PDB entry 9K0Z | electron microscopy, 4.70 A resolution (low resolution: residue-level contacts below are approximate; hydrogen-bond / salt-bridge calls are withheld) | chains s and h of the 58 polymer chains in the assembly

# Chain s
Molecule: Large ribosomal subunit protein uL15
Source organism: Mycolicibacterium smegmatis MC2 155
UniProtKB: I7G436 (I7G436_MYCS2); residue numbers follow UniProt; this construct covers 3-147
Amino-acid sequence (145 residues; each row starts with the number of its first residue):
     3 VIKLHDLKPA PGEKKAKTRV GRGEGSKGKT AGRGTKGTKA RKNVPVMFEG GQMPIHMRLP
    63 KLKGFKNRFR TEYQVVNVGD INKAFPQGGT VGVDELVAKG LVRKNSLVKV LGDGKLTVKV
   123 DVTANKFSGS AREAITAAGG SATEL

# Chain h
Molecule: 23S ribosomal RNA
Source organism: Mycolicibacterium smegmatis MC2 155
Sequence (3127 nucleotides; row label = number of the first residue in the row; numbers below 1 keep their minus sign (U-2 is residue -2)):
    -2 UUGUAAGUGU UUAAGGGCGC AUGGUGGAUG CCUUGGCACU GGGAGCCGAU GAAGGACGUA
    58 GGAGGCUGCG AUAAGCCUCG GGGAGCUGUC AACCGAGCGU UGAUCCGAGG AUGUCCGAAU
   118 GGGGAAACCC GGCACGAGUG AUGUCGUGUC ACCAGGCGCU GAAUAUAUAG GCGUCUGGGG
   178 GGAACGCGGG GAAGUGAAAC AUCUCAGUAC CCGUAGGAAG AGAAAACAAA AUGUGAUUCC
   238 GUGAGUAGUG GCGAGCGAAA GCGGAGGAUG GCUAAACCGU AUGCAUGUGA UACCGGGUAG
   298 GGGUUGUGUG UGCGGGGUUG UGGGACCUAU CUUUCCGGCU CUACCUGGCU GGAGGGCAGU
   358 GAGAAAAUGU UGUGGUUAGC GGAAAUGGCU UGGGAUGGCC UGCCGUAGAC GGUGAGAGCC
   418 CGGUACGUGA AAACCCGACG UCUGUCUUGA UGGUGUUCCC GAGUAGCAGC GGGCCCGUGG
   478 AAUCUGCUGU GAAUCUGCCG GGACCACCCG GUAAGCCUGA AUACUUCCCA GUGACCGAUA
   538 GCGGAUUAGU ACCGUGAGGG AAUGGUGAAA AGUACCCCGG GAGGGGAGUG AAAGAGUACC
   598 UGAAACCGUG CGCUUACAAU CCGUCAGAGC CCUCGACGUG UCGUGGGGUG AUGGCGUGCC
   658 UUUUGAAGAA UGAGCCUGCG AGUCAGGGAC AUGUCGCGAG GUUAACCCGG GUGGGGUAGC
   718 CGCAGCGAAA GCGAGUCUGA AUAGGGCGUA UCCACACAAG AGUGUGUGGU GUAGUGGUGU
   778 GUUCUGGACC CGAAGCGGAG UGAUCUACCC AUGGCCAGGG UGAAGCGCGG GUAAGACCGC
   838 GUGGAGGCCC GAACCCACUU AGGUUGAAGA CUGAGGGGAU GAGCUGUGGG UAGGGGUGAA
   898 AGGCCAAUCA AACUCCGUGA UAGCUGGUUC UCCCCGAAAU GCAUUUAGGU GCAGCGUCGC
   958 AUGUUUCUUG CCGGAGGUAG AGCUACUGGA UGGCCGAUGG GCCCCACAGG GUUACUGACG
  1018 UCAGCCAAAC UCCGAAUGCC GGUAAGUCCA AGAGUGCGGC AGUGAGACGG CGGGGGAUAA
  1078 GCUCCGUGCG UCGAGAGGGA AACAGCCCAG AUCGCCGGCU AAGGCCCCUA AGCGUGUGCU
  1138 AAGUGGAAAA GGAUGUGCAG UCGCGAAGAC AACCAGGAGG UUGGCUUAGA AGCAGCCACC
  1198 CUUGAAAGAG UGCGUAAUAG CUCACUGGUC AAGUGAUUGU GCGCCGAUAA UGUAGCGGGG
  1258 CUCAAGCACA CCGCCGAAGC CGCGGCAGCC AACGUGUUGG CUGGGUAGGG GAGCGUCCUG
  1318 CAUCCGGUGA AGCCGCCGAG UGAUCGAGUG GUGGAGGGUG UGGGAGUGAG AAUGCAGGCA
  1378 UGAGUAGCGA UUAGGCAAGU GAGAACCUUG CCCGCCGAAA GACCAAGGGU UCCUGGGCCA
  1438 GGCCAGUCCG CCCAGGGUGA GUCGGGACCU AAGGCGAGGC CGACAGGCGU AGUCGAUGGA
  1498 CAACGGGUUG AUAUUCCCGU ACCCGUGUAU GUGCGUCCAU GAUGAAUCAG CGGUACUAAC
  1558 CAUCCAAAAC CACCGUGACC GCACCUUUCG GGGUGUGGCG UUGGUGGGGC UGCAUGGGAC
  1618 CUUCGUUGGU AGUAGUCAAG CGAUGGGGUG ACGCAGGAAG GUAGCCGUAC CGGUCAGUGG
  1678 UAAUACCGGG GUAAGCCUGU AGGGAGUCAG AUAGGUAAAU CCGUCUGGCA UAUAUCCUGA
  1738 GAGGUGAUGC AUAGCCGAGU GAGGCGAAUU CGGUGAUCCU AUGCUGCCGA GAAAAGCCUC
  1798 UAGCGAGGAC AUACACGGCC CGUACCCCAA ACCAACACAG GUGGUCAGGU AGAGAAUACU
  1858 AAGGCGUACG AGUGAACUAU GGUUAAGGAA CUCGGCAAAA UGCCCCCGUA ACUUCGGGAG
  1918 AAGGGGGACC CACAUGGCGU GUAAGCCUUU ACGGCCCAAG CGUGAGUGGG UGGCACAAAC
  1978 CAGUGAGAAG CGACUGUUUA CUAAAAACAC AGGUCCGUGC GAAGUCGCAA GACGAUGUAU
  2038 ACGGACUGAC GCCUGCCCGG UGCUGGAAGG UUAAGAGGAC CCGUUAACUC CCUUUGGGGG
  2098 UGAAGCGGAG AAUUUAAGCC CCAGUAAACG GCGGUGGUAA CUAUAACCAU CCUAAGGUAG
  2158 CGAAAUUCCU UGUCGGGUAA GUUCCGACCU GCACGAAUGG CGUAACGACU UCUCAACUGU
  2218 CUCAACCAUA GACUCGGCGA AAUUGCACUA CGAGUAAAGA UGCUCGUUAC GCGCGGCAGG
  2278 ACGAAAAGAC CCCGGGACCU UCACUACAAC UUGGUAUUGG UGCUCGAUAC GGUUUGUGUA
  2338 GGAUAGGUGG GAGACUGUGA AGCUCACACG CCAGUGUGGG UGGAGUCGUU GUUGAAAUAC
  2398 CACUCUGAUC GUAUUGGGCC UCUAACCUCG GACCGUAUAU CCGGUUCAGG GACAGUGCCU
  2458 GGUGGGUAGU UUAACUGGGG CGGUUGCCUC CUAAAAUGUA ACGGAGGCGC CCAAAGGUUC
  2518 CCUCAACCUG GACGGCAAUC AGGUGUUGAG UGUAAGUGCA CAAGGGAGCU UGACUGCGAG
  2578 ACGGACAUGU CGAGCAGGGA CGAAAGUCGG GACUAGUGAU CCGGCACCUC UGAGUGGAAG
  2638 GGGUGUCGCU CAACGGAUAA AAGGUACCCC GGGGAUAACA GGCUGAUCUU CCCCAAGAGU
  2698 CCAUAUCGAC GGGAUGGUUU GGCACCUCGA UGUCGGCUCG UCGCAUCCUG GGGCUGGAGC
  2758 AGGUCCCAAG GGUUGGGCUG UUCGCCCAUU AAAGCGGCAC GCGAGCUGGG UUUAGAACGU
  2818 CGUGAGACAG UUCGGUCUCU AUCCGCCGCG CGCGUCAGAA GCUUGAGGAA ACCUGUCCCU
  2878 AGUACGAGAG GACCGGGACG GACGAACCUC UGGUAUACCA GUUGUCCCAC CAGGGGCACG
  2938 GCUGGAUAGC CACGUUCGGA CAGGAUAACC GCUGAAAGCA UCUAAGCGGG AAACCUCUUC
  2998 CAAGACCAGG CUUCUCACCC UCUAGGAGGG AUAAGGCCCC CCGCAGACCA CGGGAUUGAU
  3058 AGACCAGACC UGGAAGCCUA GUAAUAGGUG CAGGGAACUG GCACUAACCG GCCGAAAACU
  3118 UACAACA
Unresolved in the structure: -2 to 1, 1562-1609, 3121-3124
Bound ions: Mg2+ site 1: A1876 (shared with 1 residue of chain j); Mg2+ site 2: U2058, G2059, U2122
Residues lining bound ligands: phenylalanine (PHE): G2285, C2287, A2675, U2730, U2809

# Chain s / chain h interface
Pairs across the interface (155; chain s residue first):
  Leu6(s) - G1317(h)
  Leu6(s) - C1318(h)
  His7(s) - G1317(h)
  His7(s) - C1318(h)
  His7(s) - A1319(h)
  His7(s) - G1357(h)
  His7(s) - U1358(h)
  Lys10(s) - U1358(h)
  Pro11(s) - G1359(h)
  Ala12(s) - U691(h)
  Pro13(s) - U691(h)
  Gly14(s) - G690(h)
  Glu15(s) - G690(h)
  Glu15(s) - U691(h)
  Glu15(s) - G774(h)
  Glu15(s) - G776(h)
  Lys16(s) - G776(h)
  Lys16(s) - G1360(h)
  Lys17(s) - G776(h)
  Lys17(s) - U777(h)
  Lys17(s) - G1308(h)
  Lys19(s) - U680(h)
  Lys19(s) - G778(h)
  Thr20(s) - G778(h)
  Arg21(s) - U1364(h)
  Arg21(s) - G1365(h)
  Val22(s) - G679(h)
  Gly23(s) - U925(h)
  Gly23(s) - U926(h)
  Arg24(s) - G679(h)
  Arg24(s) - U926(h)
  Arg24(s) - C927(h)
  Arg24(s) - G1365(h)
  Gly25(s) - U926(h)
  Gly25(s) - C927(h)
  Gly25(s) - U928(h)
  Glu26(s) - U928(h)
  Gly27(s) - U928(h)
  Gly27(s) - C929(h)
  Ser28(s) - U928(h)
  Lys29(s) - G1306(h)
  Gly30(s) - U926(h)
  Lys31(s) - U658(h)
  Lys31(s) - U659(h)
  Lys31(s) - U925(h)
  Lys31(s) - U926(h)
  Thr32(s) - G679(h)
  Thr32(s) - G1305(h)
  Ala33(s) - G679(h)
  Gly34(s) - A1058(h)
  Gly34(s) - G1059(h)
  Gly34(s) - G1305(h)
  Arg35(s) - G679(h)
  Arg35(s) - C786(h)
  Arg35(s) - G1059(h)
  Arg35(s) - G1305(h)
  Gly36(s) - G1059(h)
  Gly36(s) - U1060(h)
  Gly36(s) - A1304(h)
  Gly36(s) - G1305(h)
  Thr37(s) - U1060(h)
  Lys38(s) - U659(h)
  Lys38(s) - U660(h)
  Lys38(s) - U922(h)
  Lys38(s) - G923(h)
  Gly39(s) - C921(h)
  Thr40(s) - G920(h)
  Thr40(s) - C921(h)
  Thr40(s) - G946(h)
  Thr40(s) - U947(h)
  Lys41(s) - U947(h)
  Lys41(s) - G948(h)
  Ala42(s) - C786(h)
  Arg43(s) - C921(h)
  Arg43(s) - U922(h)
  Arg43(s) - G923(h)
  Lys44(s) - A919(h)
  Lys44(s) - G920(h)
  Asn45(s) - U780(h)
  Asn45(s) - C781(h)
  Val46(s) - U947(h)
  Val46(s) - G948(h)
  Met49(s) - A251(h)
  Phe50(s) - A195(h)
  Phe50(s) - U947(h)
  Phe50(s) - G948(h)
  Glu51(s) - G948(h)
  Gly52(s) - U941(h)
  Gly52(s) - G946(h)
  Gly52(s) - U947(h)
  Gly52(s) - G948(h)
  Gly53(s) - U941(h)
  Gln54(s) - A940(h)
  Gln54(s) - U941(h)
  Gln54(s) - A2582(h)
  Gln54(s) - G2652(h)
  Met55(s) - A2616(h)
  Met55(s) - G2652(h)
  Ile57(s) - C2583(h)
  His58(s) - A251(h)
  Met59(s) - G250(h)
  Met59(s) - U2617(h)
  Arg60(s) - C2583(h)
  Arg60(s) - A2584(h)
  Arg60(s) - A2616(h)
  Arg60(s) - U2617(h)
  Arg60(s) - G2652(h)
  Leu61(s) - A2584(h)
  Leu61(s) - U2617(h)
  Pro62(s) - U2617(h)
  Pro62(s) - C2618(h)
  Lys63(s) - C249(h)
  Lys63(s) - C2618(h)
  Lys63(s) - C2619(h)
  Lys65(s) - A725(h)
  Lys65(s) - G2640(h)
  Lys65(s) - U2641(h)
  Gly66(s) - A725(h)
  Gly66(s) - G2639(h)
  Gly66(s) - G2640(h)
  Phe67(s) - A725(h)
  Phe67(s) - A726(h)
  Phe67(s) - U2628(h)
  Phe67(s) - G2638(h)
  Phe67(s) - G2639(h)
  Lys68(s) - A244(h)
  Lys68(s) - G245(h)
  Asn69(s) - A726(h)
  Asn69(s) - A727(h)
  Asn69(s) - U2628(h)
  Arg70(s) - A2630(h)
  Phe71(s) - G2629(h)
  Phe71(s) - A2630(h)
  Arg72(s) - G724(h)
  Arg72(s) - A727(h)
  Arg72(s) - G728(h)
  Thr73(s) - G728(h)
  Gln76(s) - C720(h)
  Val77(s) - G730(h)
  Asn79(s) - A721(h)
  Leu103(s) - C720(h)
  Arg105(s) - C718(h)
  Arg105(s) - G719(h)
  Arg105(s) - C720(h)
  Lys106(s) - U714(h)
  Lys111(s) - G730(h)
  Leu113(s) - A721(h)
  Leu113(s) - G730(h)
  Leu113(s) - A731(h)
  Gly114(s) - A731(h)
  Asp115(s) - A731(h)
  Ser130(s) - G730(h)
  Ser130(s) - A731(h)
  Gly131(s) - G730(h)
  Ser132(s) - A731(h)
Also at the interface, not in a pair above, chain s (81 interface residues in all): Leu9, Ala18, Tyr75, Lys101, Gly102, Asn107, Lys117
Also at the interface, not in a pair above, chain h (92 interface residues in all): G252, C692, G697, A715, G716, G722, C723, C729, G765, C787, G1307, C2627, G2653, A2654

# Overview
The interface between chain s and chain h involves 81 residues on one side and 92 on the other. Chain h binds
phenylalanine. The Mg2+ site 2 is built by U2058(h), G2059(h) and U2122(h).
Chain s is Large ribosomal subunit protein uL15 and chain h is 23S ribosomal RNA, both from Mycolicibacterium
smegmatis MC2 155; the structure, EF-G2 bound 70S ribosome complex of M. smegmatis, was determined by electron
microscopy together with 9K10 from the same study.
